Entry 7ENN (electron microscopy, 2.80 A resolution); this record covers chains E and I of the 11 polymer chains in the assembly.

Chain E:
Name: Histone H3.2
Organism: Xenopus laevis
UniProtKB: P84233 (H32_XENLA); residues 1-135 here correspond to UniProt positions 2-136 (UniProt number = residue number + 1)
Chain sequence (135 residues; each row starts with the number of its first residue):
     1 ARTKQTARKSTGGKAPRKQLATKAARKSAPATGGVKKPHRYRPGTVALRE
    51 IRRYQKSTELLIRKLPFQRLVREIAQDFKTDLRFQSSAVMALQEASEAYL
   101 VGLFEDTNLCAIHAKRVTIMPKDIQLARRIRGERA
Unresolved in the structure: 1-39, 135

Chain I:
Molecule: 167-nt DNA strand
Sequence (167 nucleotides; each row starts with the number of its first residue; numbers below 1 keep their minus sign (DC-9 is residue -9)):
    -9 CGCGGCCGCCCTGGAGAATCCCGGTGCCGAGGCCGCTCAATTGGTCGTAG
    41 ACAGCTCTAGCACCGCTTAAACGCACGTACGCGCTGTCCCCCGCGTTTTA
    91 ACCGCCAAGGGGATTACTCCCTAGTCTCCAGGCACGTGTCAGATATATAC
   141 ATCCTGAAGCTTGTCGA
Unresolved in the structure: -9 to 1, 148-157

Interface between chain E and chain I:
Pairs across the interface - 21 pairs, chain E then chain I:
  Tyr41(E) with DC143(I), phosphate contact; DC144(I), sugar contact
  Arg42(E) with DA69(I), salt bridge to the phosphate; DC144(I), hydrogen bond to the phosphate; DT145(I), salt bridge to the phosphate
  Pro43(E) with DA69(I), phosphate contact
  Thr45(E) with DC144(I), hydrogen bond to the phosphate
  Arg63(E) with DA60(I), sugar contact; DA61(I), salt bridge to the phosphate
  Arg72(E) with DC51(I), salt bridge to the phosphate
  Arg83(E) with DG50(I), sugar contact; DC51(I), phosphate contact
  Phe84(E) with DG50(I), sugar contact; DC51(I), hydrogen bond to the phosphate
  Gln85(E) with DG50(I), phosphate contact
  Ser86(E) with DG50(I), phosphate contact
  Arg116(E) with DG71(I), phosphate contact
  Val117(E) with DG71(I), hydrogen bond to the phosphate
  Thr118(E) with DG71(I), hydrogen bond to the phosphate
  Met120(E) with DG71(I), phosphate contact; DC72(I), phosphate contact
Also at the interface, not in a pair above, chain E (18 interface residues in all): Arg40, Leu82, Lys115, Lys122
Also at the interface, not in a pair above, chain I (11 interface residues in all): DC70

Summary:
18 residues of chain E face 11 of chain I across their interface; the contacts include 5 hydrogen bonds and 4
salt bridges. Polar pairs include Arg42(E)-DC144(I), Thr45(E)-DC144(I) and Phe84(E)-DC51(I).
Here chain E is Histone H3.2 (Xenopus laevis) and chain I is a 167-nt DNA strand. Entry 7ENN (The structure of
ALC1 bound to the nucleosome) was determined by electron microscopy.
